PDB entry 4K1V | X-ray diffraction, 1.80 A resolution | chain A

Chain A:
Protein: Steroid Delta-isomerase
Source organism: Pseudomonas putida
Notes: EC 5.3.3.1
UniProt: P07445 (SDIS_PSEPU); residues 1-131 here = UniProt positions 1-131
Chain sequence (131 residues; each row starts with the number of its first residue):
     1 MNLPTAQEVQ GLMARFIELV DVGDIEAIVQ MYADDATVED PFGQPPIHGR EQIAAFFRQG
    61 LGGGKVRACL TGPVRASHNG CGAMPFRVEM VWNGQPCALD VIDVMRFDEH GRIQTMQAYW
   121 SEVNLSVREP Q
Not modelled in the structure: 1, 62-64, 128-131
Differences from the reference sequence: engineered mutation Phe16 (Tyr in P07445), Phe57 (Tyr in P07445)
UniProt features mapped onto this chain:
  - active site: Asp40 (Proton acceptor)
  - binding site (substrate): Asp103
  - mutagenesis: Tyr32 (Y32S: Reduces activity 4-fold), Trp92 (W92A: Slightly reduces activity. Reduces protein stability), Asp103 (D103A/L: Reduces activity 100-fold. Reduces activity 10000-fold; when associated with F-16; D103E: Slightly reduces activity. Reduces activity 10000-fold; when associated with F-16 ...), Leu125 (L125A: Slightly reduces activity and reduces protein stability; when associated with A-127), Val127 (V127A: Slightly reduces activity and reduces protein stability; when associated with A-125)

Overview:
From UniProt: active-site residue Asp40, substrate-binding residue Asp103 and 5 mutagenesis sites.
Chain A is Steroid Delta-isomerase (Pseudomonas putida); the structure, Crystal structure of
delta5-3-ketosteroid isomerase containing Y16F and Y57F mutations, was determined by X-ray diffraction,
deposited together with 4K1U.
